Entry 3GK1 (X-ray diffraction, 2.10 A resolution); this record covers chain A.

[Chain A]
Protein: Protein S100-B
From: Bos taurus
UniProtKB: P02638 (S100B_BOVIN); residues 0-91 here correspond to UniProt positions 1-92 (UniProt number = residue number + 1)
Sequence (92 residues; numbered 0 to 91; the number before each row is that of its first residue; numbering starts at 0):
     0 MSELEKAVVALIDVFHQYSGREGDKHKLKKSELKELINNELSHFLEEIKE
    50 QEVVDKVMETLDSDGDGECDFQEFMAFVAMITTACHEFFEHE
Unresolved in the structure: 0, 89-91
Bound ions: Ca2+ site 1: Ser18, Glu21, Asp23, Lys26, Glu31; Ca2+ site 2: Asp61, Asp63, Asp65, Glu67, Glu72
Ligand contacts: 32A (2-[(5-hex-1-yn-1-ylfuran-2-yl)carbonyl]-N-methylhydrazinecarbothioamide): His42, Phe43, Leu44, Met79, Ile80, Ala83, Cys84, Phe87, Phe88
Swiss-Prot annotation at these positions:
  - binding site (Zn(2+)): His15, His25, His85, His90
  - binding site (Ca(2+)): Ser18, Glu21, Asp23, Asp61, Asp63, Asp65, Glu67, Glu72
  - modified residue: Ser1 (N-acetylserine)
Reported in the primary citation:
  - binding site for 32A: His42, Phe43, Leu44, Met79, Ile80, Ala83, Cys84, Phe87, Phe88
  - conformationally variable residues: Lys5, Val13, Gln16, Glu21, Lys24, Glu45, Lys55, Glu58, Gln71, Glu86

[In short]
Chain A binds compound 32A. The Ca2+ site 1 is built by Ser18, Glu21, Asp23, Lys26 and Glu31. UniProt lists 4
Zn2+-binding residues and 8 Ca2+-binding residues. The paper reports a binding site for 32A at His42, Phe43
and Leu44 among others; conformational variability at Lys5, Val13 and Gln16 among others.
Chain A is Protein S100-B (Bos taurus); the structure, X-ray structure of bovine SBi132,Ca(2+)-S100B, was
determined by X-ray diffraction (same publication as 3GK2 and 3GK4).
